PDB entry 8Q85 | electron microscopy, 3.97 A resolution | chains V and Z of the 12 polymer chains in the assembly

# Chain V
Molecule: DASH complex subunit DUO1
Organism: Saccharomyces cerevisiae
UniProtKB: P53168 (DUO1_YEAST); residues 1-247 here = UniProt positions 1-247
Amino-acid sequence (247 residues; row label = number of the first residue in the row):
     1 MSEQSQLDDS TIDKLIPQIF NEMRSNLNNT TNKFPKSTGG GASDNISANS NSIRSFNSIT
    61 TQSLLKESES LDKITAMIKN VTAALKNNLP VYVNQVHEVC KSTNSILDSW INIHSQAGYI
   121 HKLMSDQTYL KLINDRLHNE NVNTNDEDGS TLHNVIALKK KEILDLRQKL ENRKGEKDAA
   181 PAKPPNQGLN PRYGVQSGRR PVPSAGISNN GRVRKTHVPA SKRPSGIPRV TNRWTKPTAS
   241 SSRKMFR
Unresolved in the structure: 1-59, 177-247
Swiss-Prot annotation at these positions:
  - modified residue: Ser2 (N-acetylserine)
  - mutagenesis: Glu67 (E67K: In DUO1-1; produces abnormal spindles resulting in growth arrest at 37 degrees Celsius; when associated with V-157), Ala117 (A117T: In DUO1-2; produces abnormal spindles resulting in growth arrest at 37 degrees Celsius; when associated with I-124), Met124 (M124I: In DUO1-2; produces abnormal spindles resulting in growth arrest at 37 degrees Celsius; when associated with T-117), Ala157 (A157V: In DUO1-1; produces abnormal spindles resulting in growth arrest at 37 degrees Celsius; when associated with K-67)

# Chain Z
Molecule: DASH complex subunit DAD3
Organism: Saccharomyces cerevisiae
UniProtKB: P69850 (DAD3_YEAST); numbering as in UniProt (aligned over 1-94)
Amino-acid sequence (94 residues; each row starts with the number of its first residue):
     1 MEHNLSPLQQ EVLDKYKQLS LDLKALDETI KELNYSQHRQ QHSQQETVSP DEILQEMRDI
    61 EVKIGLVGTL LKGSVYSLIL QRKQEQESLG SNSK

# Interface between chain V and chain Z
Pairs across the interface - 29 pairs, chain V then chain Z:
  Leu64(V) - Leu8(Z)  hydrophobic
  Leu64(V) - Gln9(Z)
  Glu67(V) - Val12(Z)
  Ser68(V) - Val12(Z)
  Leu71(V) - Lys15(Z)
  Leu71(V) - Leu19(Z)  hydrophobic
  Thr75(V) - Gln18(Z)
  Ile78(V) - Asp22(Z)
  Ile78(V) - Leu26(Z)  hydrophobic
  Lys79(V) - Asp22(Z)
  Thr82(V) - Leu26(Z)
  Leu85(V) - Ile30(Z)  hydrophobic
  Leu85(V) - Leu33(Z)
  Lys86(V) - Thr29(Z)
  Val96(V) - Glu52(Z)
  His97(V) - Glu46(Z)
  His97(V) - Asp51(Z)  salt bridge
  His97(V) - Glu52(Z)
  Cys100(V) - Ile60(Z)
  Thr103(V) - Ile60(Z)
  Asn104(V) - Glu56(Z)  hydrogen bond
  Asn104(V) - Ile60(Z)
  Asn104(V) - Lys63(Z)  hydrogen bond
  Leu107(V) - Lys63(Z)
  Leu107(V) - Ile64(Z)  hydrophobic
  Asp108(V) - Lys63(Z)  salt bridge
  Trp110(V) - Val67(Z)
  Ile111(V) - Lys63(Z)
  Ile111(V) - Leu66(Z)  hydrophobic
Other interface residues (no listed pair), chain V (22 interface residues in all): Thr61, Leu65, Val93
Other interface residues (no listed pair), chain Z (24 interface residues in all): Tyr16, Leu23, Val48, Asp59

# Summary
The interface between chain V and chain Z involves 22 residues on one side and 24 on the other, with 2
hydrogen bonds and 2 salt bridges. Polar pairs include His97(V)-Asp51(Z), Asp108(V)-Lys63(Z) and
Asn104(V)-Glu56(Z). From UniProt: 4 mutagenesis sites on chain V.
Here chain V is DASH complex subunit DUO1 and chain Z is DASH complex subunit DAD3, both from Saccharomyces
cerevisiae. Entry 8Q85 (Outer kinetochore Dam1 protomer monomer Ndc80-Nuf2 coiled-coil complex) was determined
by electron microscopy, deposited together with 8Q84.
